5E7T - chains A and G of the 6 polymer chains in the assembly; structure by X-ray diffraction, 2.90 A resolution.

[Chain A]
Name: Minor structural protein 4
Organism: Lactococcus phage Tuc2009
UniProt: Q9AYV5 (Q9AYV5_BPTU2); residues 193-322 here = UniProt positions 193-322
Chain sequence (130 residues; row label = number of the first residue in the row):
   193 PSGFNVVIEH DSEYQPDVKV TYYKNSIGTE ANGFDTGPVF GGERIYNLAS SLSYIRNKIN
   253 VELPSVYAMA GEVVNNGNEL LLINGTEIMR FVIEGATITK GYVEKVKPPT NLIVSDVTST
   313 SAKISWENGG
Not modelled in the structure: 322

[Chain G]
Name: Major structural protein 1
Organism: Lactococcus phage Tuc2009
UniProt: Q38610 (Q38610_BPTU2); numbering as in UniProt (aligned over 2-173)
Chain sequence (173 residues; numbered 2 to 174; the number before each row is that of its first residue):
     2 AELTKITRGM QNGAETINDN LNKLNTITVQ KTGDETIAGK KTFSGDVSVD GDFTMKKFAD
    62 SYVAFFANKG SGNTVTFTAP WDCTAEVELF YHGWGYSGGE WEIGITTPSG LTQIYEATGY
   122 TNGHDNQAIS MPTKAIYSGL KKGLQYTFDI RDANGRGGGP KHPMMIVKLY RNA
Not modelled in the structure: 174
Differences from the reference sequence: expression tag (174)

[How chain A and chain G interact]
Residue-residue contacts (13):
  Phe226(A) - Ile18(G)  hydrophobic
  Asp227(A) - Gly14(G)  hydrogen bond (side chain-backbone)
  Asp227(A) - Ala15(G)  hydrogen bond (side chain-backbone)
  Val231(A) - Gly10(G)
  Phe232(A) - Ile7(G)  hydrophobic
  Phe232(A) - Thr8(G)
  Phe232(A) - Arg9(G)
  Phe232(A) - Gly10(G)  hydrogen bond (backbone-backbone)
  Phe232(A) - Met11(G)
  Phe232(A) - Ile18(G)  hydrophobic
  Gly233(A) - Arg9(G)  hydrogen bond (backbone-side chain)
  Gly234(A) - Arg9(G)  hydrogen bond (backbone-side chain)
  Ile237(A) - Arg9(G)
Also at the interface, not in a pair above, chain A (8 interface residues in all): Glu235
Also at the interface, not in a pair above, chain G (9 interface residues in all): Asn13
From the paper, about this interface:
  - interface residues, chain A: Asn217(A)
  - interface residues, chain G: Gly10(G)

[In short]
The interface between chain A and chain G involves 8 residues on one side and 9 on the other, with 5 hydrogen
bonds. Polar pairs include Asp227(A)-Gly14(G), Asp227(A)-Ala15(G) and Gly233(A)-Arg9(G). From the paper:
interface residues Asn217(A) and Gly10(G).
Chain A is Minor structural protein 4 and chain G is Major structural protein 1, both from Lactococcus phage
Tuc2009; the structure, Structure of the tripod (BppUct-A-L) from the baseplate of bacteriophage Tuc2009, was
determined by X-ray diffraction together with 5E7B and 5E7F from the same study.
